Entry 6RZW (electron microscopy, 18.80 A resolution (very low resolution: no residue pairs are listed; an interface is given only as per-side residue counts)); this record covers chains D and G of the 10 polymer chains in the assembly.

== Chain D (and G) ==
Molecule: Putative mitochondrial dynamin protein
From: Chaetomium thermophilum var. thermophilum DSM 1495
Notes: chain G of this document is another copy of the same molecule, construct and numbering; everything in this record applies to it too
Reference sequence: G0SGC7 (G0SGC7_CHATD); residues 219-913 here = UniProt positions 219-913
Sequence (695 residues; row label = number of the first residue in the row):
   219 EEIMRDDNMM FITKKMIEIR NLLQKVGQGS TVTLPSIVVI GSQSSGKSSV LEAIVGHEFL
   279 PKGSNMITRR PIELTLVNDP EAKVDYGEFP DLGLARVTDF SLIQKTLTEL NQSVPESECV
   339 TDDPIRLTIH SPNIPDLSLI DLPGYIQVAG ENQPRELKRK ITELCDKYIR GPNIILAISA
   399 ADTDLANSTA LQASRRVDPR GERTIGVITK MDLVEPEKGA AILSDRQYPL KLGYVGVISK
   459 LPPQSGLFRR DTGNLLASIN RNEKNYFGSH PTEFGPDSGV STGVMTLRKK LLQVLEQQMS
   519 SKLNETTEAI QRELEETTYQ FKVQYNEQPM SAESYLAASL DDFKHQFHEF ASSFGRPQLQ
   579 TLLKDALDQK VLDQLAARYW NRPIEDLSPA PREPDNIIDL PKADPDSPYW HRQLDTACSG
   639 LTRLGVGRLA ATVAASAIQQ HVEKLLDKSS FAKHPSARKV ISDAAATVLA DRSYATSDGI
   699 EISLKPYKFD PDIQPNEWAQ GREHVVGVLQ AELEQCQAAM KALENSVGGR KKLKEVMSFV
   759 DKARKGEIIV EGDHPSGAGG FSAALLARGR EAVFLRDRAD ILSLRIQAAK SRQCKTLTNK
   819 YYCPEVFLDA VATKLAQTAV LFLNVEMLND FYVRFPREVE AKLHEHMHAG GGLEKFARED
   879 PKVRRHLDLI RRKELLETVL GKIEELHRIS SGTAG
Not modelled in the structure: 219-223, 333-338, 365-374, 459-470, 911-913
Cystine bridges: Cys812-Cys821
Swiss-Prot annotation at these positions:
  - region: Gly259 to Ser266 (G1 motif), Ile285 to Arg287 (G2 motif), Asp359 to Gly362 (G3 motif), Thr427 to Asp430 (G4 motif), Ile456 to Leu459 (G5 motif)
  - binding site (GTP): Ser262, Gly264, Lys265, Ser266, Ser267, Gly281, Lys428, Asp430, Ser457
  - binding site (Mg(2+)): Ser266, Thr286, Asp359
  - mutagenesis: Asp559 (D559A: Impaired mitochondrial morphology), Lys562 (K562A: Impaired mitochondrial morphology), Phe840 (F840D: Abolished GTPase activity)
What the authors report for this chain:
  - mutagenesis - Y537A, D559A, K562A, R646A: unchanged binding to liposome
  - mutagenesis - Y537A, D559A, K562A, R646A: unchanged catalytic activity on liposome

== Interface between chain D and chain G ==
At this resolution (19 A) residue pairs are not listed: 6 residues of chain D and 5 of chain G lie at the interface.

== Summary ==
6 residues of chain D face 5 of chain G across their interface. The paper reports that Y537A, D559A and K562A
of chain D, among others, leave binding to liposome unchanged; Y537A, D559A and K562A of chain D, among
others, leave catalytic activity on liposome unchanged.
Chain D and chain G are both Putative mitochondrial dynamin protein (Chaetomium thermophilum var. thermophilum
DSM 1495); the structure, Structure of s-Mgm1 decorating the inner surface of tubulated lipid membranes in the
GTPgammaS bound state, was determined by electron microscopy, deposited together with 6RZT, 6RZU, 6RZV and
6QL4.
